9G8S - chains T and X of the 51 polymer chains in the assembly; structure by electron microscopy, 3.96 A resolution.

Chain T (and X):
Name: Peptidoglycan-binding LysM protein
Organism: Clostridioides phage phiCD508
Notes: chain X of this document is another copy of the same molecule, construct and numbering; everything in this record applies to it too
UniProtKB: J9QE19 (J9QE19_9CAUD); the construct lacks a stretch of the UniProt sequence, so the offset changes along the chain: 1-215 = UniProt 1-215; 216-222 = UniProt 217-223
Sequence (223 residues; row label = number of the first residue in the row):
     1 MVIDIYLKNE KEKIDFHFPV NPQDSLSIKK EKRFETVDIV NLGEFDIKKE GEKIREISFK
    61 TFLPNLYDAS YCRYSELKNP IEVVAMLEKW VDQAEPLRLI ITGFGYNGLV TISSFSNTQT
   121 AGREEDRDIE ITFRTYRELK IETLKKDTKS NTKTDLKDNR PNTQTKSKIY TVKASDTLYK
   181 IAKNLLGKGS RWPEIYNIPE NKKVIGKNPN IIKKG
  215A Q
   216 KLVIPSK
Not modelled in the structure: 1, 66-77, 142-153, 215A

Chain T / chain X interface:
Pairs across the interface (56; chain T residue first):
  Arg33(T) with Asp38(X), salt bridge; Gly43(X)
  Glu50(T) with Asn41(X)
  Gly51(T) with Leu42(X); Gly43(X)
  Glu52(T) with Leu42(X); Gly43(X); Glu44(X), hydrogen bond (backbone-backbone)
  Lys53(T) with Glu44(X)
  Ile54(T) with Glu44(X), hydrogen bond (backbone-side chain); Asp46(X)
  Glu88(T) with Lys30(X); Arg55(X), salt bridge
  Val91(T) with Lys32(X)
  Asp92(T) with Lys30(X), salt bridge; Lys48(X), hydrogen bond (backbone-side chain)
  Gln93(T) with Lys32(X), hydrogen bond (backbone-side chain)
  Ala94(T) with Lys48(X)
  Thr111(T) with Lys32(X), hydrogen bond
  Ile112(T) with Lys32(X)
  Ser113(T) with Glu31(X); Lys32(X), hydrogen bond (backbone-backbone); Phe34(X)
  Ser114(T) with Lys30(X)
  Phe115(T) with Lys29(X); Lys30(X), hydrogen bond (backbone-backbone)
  Ser116(T) with Ile28(X); Lys29(X)
  Asn117(T) with Ser27(X); Ile28(X), hydrogen bond (backbone-backbone); Phe104(X)
  Thr118(T) with Ser25(X); Leu26(X); Ser27(X)
  Gln119(T) with Ile3(X); Ser25(X); Leu26(X), hydrogen bond (backbone-backbone); Gly103(X); Phe104(X)
  Thr120(T) with Asp24(X)
  Ala121(T) with Asp24(X), hydrogen bond (backbone-backbone)
  Glu124(T) with Ile3(X)
  Arg127(T) with Gly103(X), hydrogen bond (side chain-backbone); Phe104(X), hydrogen bond (side chain-backbone)
  Arg134(T) with Phe34(X); Thr36(X); Asp46(X), salt bridge
  Thr135(T) with Asp46(X)
  Arg137(T) with Leu42(X), hydrogen bond (side chain-backbone); Gly43(X); Glu44(X), hydrogen bond (side chain-backbone); Phe45(X)
  Glu138(T) with Phe45(X)
  Leu139(T) with Ile39(X), hydrophobic; Phe45(X), hydrophobic; Ile47(X), hydrophobic
Also at the interface, not in a pair above, chain X (27 interface residues in all): Gln23, Gly105

Summary:
The interface between chain T and chain X involves 29 residues on one side and 27 on the other; the contacts
include 14 hydrogen bonds and 4 salt bridges. Among the polar pairs are Arg33(T)-Asp38(X), Glu88(T)-Arg55(X)
and Asp92(T)-Lys30(X).
Chain T and chain X are both Peptidoglycan-binding LysM protein (Clostridioides phage phiCD508); the
structure, C3 reconstruction of extended phiCD508 needle, was determined by electron microscopy together with
9GB0, 9GB1, 9GB2, 9GB5 and 9GB7 from the same study.
